Entry 8D50 (X-ray diffraction, 4.32 A resolution (low resolution: residue-level contacts below are approximate; hydrogen-bond / salt-bridge calls are withheld)); this record covers chains B and D of the 6 polymer chains in the assembly.

Chain B:
Molecule: Envelope glycoprotein gp41
Organism: Human immunodeficiency virus 1
Chain sequence (137 residues; each row starts with the number of its first residue; note: 9 numbers in that range are skipped by the numbering (no residue carries them; nothing is unmodelled there)):
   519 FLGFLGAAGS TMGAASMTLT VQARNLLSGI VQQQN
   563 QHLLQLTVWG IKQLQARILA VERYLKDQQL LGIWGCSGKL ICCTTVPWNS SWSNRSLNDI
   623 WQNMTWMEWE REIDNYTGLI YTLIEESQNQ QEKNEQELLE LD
Cystine bridges: Cys-598/Cys-604
Covalent attachments: N-acetylglucosamine (NAG) linked to Asn-611, Asn-637

Chain D:
Molecule: 35O22 Fab heavy chain
Organism: Homo sapiens
Notes: antibody fragment or engineered binder
Chain sequence (141 residues; row label = number of the first residue in the row; note: 60 numbers in that range are skipped by the numbering (no residue carries them; nothing is unmodelled there); a row labelled like 72A-72H holds insertion residues (72A, then the next letters in order)):
     3 QLVQSGAELK KPGASVKISC KTSGYRFNFY HINWIRQTAG RGPEWMGWIS
   52A P
    53 YS
    60 APAFQDRVIM TTD
72A-72H TEVPVTSF
    73 TSTGAAYMEI
82A-82B RN
    89 TYFCAKGLLR DG
100A-100F SSTWLP
   101 YLWGQGTLLT VSSASTKGP
   140 CLVKDYF
   176 YSLSSVVTVP S
Cystine bridges: Cys-22/Cys-92

Chain B / chain D interface:
Contacting residue pairs (9; chain B residue first):
  Asn-620(B) with Leu-97(D)
  Gln-624(B) with Phe-31(D); Leu-97(D); Asp-99(D)
  Asn-625(B) with Phe-31(D); Tyr-32(D); Leu-97(D)
  Glu-630(B) with Phe-72H(D)
  Arg-633(B) with Phe-72H(D)
Also at the interface, not in a pair above, chain B (6 interface residues in all): Thr-529

Summary:
6 residues of chain B and 5 residues of chain D are in contact. N-acetylglucosamine is covalently linked to
Asn-611(B) and Asn-637(B).
Chain B is Envelope glycoprotein gp41 (Human immunodeficiency virus 1) and chain D is 35O22 Fab heavy chain
(Homo sapiens); the structure, Crystal Structure of Mosaic HIV-1 Envelope (MosM3.1) in Complex with antibodies
PGT124 and 35O22 at 4.3 ..., was determined by X-ray diffraction.
